PDB entry 1MVH | X-ray diffraction, 2.30 A resolution | chain A

[Chain A]
Protein: Cryptic loci regulator 4
From: Schizosaccharomyces pombe
UniProt: O60016 (CLR4_SCHPO); residues 192-490 here = UniProt positions 192-490
Sequence (299 residues; numbered 192 to 490; the number before each row is that of its first residue):
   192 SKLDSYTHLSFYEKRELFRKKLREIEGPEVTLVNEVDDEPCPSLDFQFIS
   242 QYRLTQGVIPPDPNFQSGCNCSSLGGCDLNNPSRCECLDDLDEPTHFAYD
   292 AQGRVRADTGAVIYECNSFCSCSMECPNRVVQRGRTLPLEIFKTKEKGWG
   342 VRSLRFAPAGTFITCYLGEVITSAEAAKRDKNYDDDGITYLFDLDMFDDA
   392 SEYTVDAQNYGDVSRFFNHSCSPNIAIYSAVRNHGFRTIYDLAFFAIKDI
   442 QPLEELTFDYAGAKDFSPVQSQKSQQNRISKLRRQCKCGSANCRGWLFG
Unresolved in the structure: 192, 462-490
Metal / ion sites: Zn2+ site 1: C260, C278, C307, C311; Zn2+ site 2: C260, C262, C268, C276; Zn2+ site 3: C268, C307, C313, C317
Swiss-Prot annotation at these positions:
  - region: G453 to K472 (Autoregulatory loop)
  - binding site (Zn(2+)): C260, C262, C268, C276, C278, C307, C311, C313, C317, C412, C477, C479, C484
  - binding site (S-adenosyl-L-methionine): K338 to W340, Y381, R406, F407 to H410, C477, K478
  - modified residue: K455 (N6,N6,N6-trimethyllysine), K464 (N6-methyllysine)
  - mutagenesis: R320 (R320H: Abolishes methyltransferase activity), G378 (G378S: Abolishes methyltransferase activity), Y451 (Y451N: Abolishes methyltransferase activity), K455 (K455R: Greatly diminishes Clr4 automethylation and causes hyperactivity towards histone H3K9), G486 (G486D: Abolishes methyltransferase activity)

[Summary]
The Zn2+ site 1 is built by C260, C278, C307 and C311. The Zn2+ site 2 is built by C260, C262, C268 and C276.
From UniProt: 13 Zn2+-binding residues, 11 S-adenosyl-L-methionine-binding residues and 5 mutagenesis sites.
Chain A is Cryptic loci regulator 4 (Schizosaccharomyces pombe); the structure, structure of the SET domain
histone lysine methyltransferase Clr4, was determined by X-ray diffraction together with 1MVX from the same
study.
